Entry 4U1R (X-ray diffraction, 2.80 A resolution); this record covers chains A and B of the 4 polymer chains in the assembly.

== Chain A (and B) ==
Molecule: ATP-dependent 6-phosphofructokinase, platelet type
From: Homo sapiens
Notes: EC 2.7.1.11; chain B of this document is another copy of the same molecule, construct and numbering; everything in this record applies to it too
UniProtKB: Q01813 (PFKAP_HUMAN); numbering as in UniProt (aligned over 26-762)
Sequence (743 residues; numbered 20 to 762; the number before each row is that of its first residue):
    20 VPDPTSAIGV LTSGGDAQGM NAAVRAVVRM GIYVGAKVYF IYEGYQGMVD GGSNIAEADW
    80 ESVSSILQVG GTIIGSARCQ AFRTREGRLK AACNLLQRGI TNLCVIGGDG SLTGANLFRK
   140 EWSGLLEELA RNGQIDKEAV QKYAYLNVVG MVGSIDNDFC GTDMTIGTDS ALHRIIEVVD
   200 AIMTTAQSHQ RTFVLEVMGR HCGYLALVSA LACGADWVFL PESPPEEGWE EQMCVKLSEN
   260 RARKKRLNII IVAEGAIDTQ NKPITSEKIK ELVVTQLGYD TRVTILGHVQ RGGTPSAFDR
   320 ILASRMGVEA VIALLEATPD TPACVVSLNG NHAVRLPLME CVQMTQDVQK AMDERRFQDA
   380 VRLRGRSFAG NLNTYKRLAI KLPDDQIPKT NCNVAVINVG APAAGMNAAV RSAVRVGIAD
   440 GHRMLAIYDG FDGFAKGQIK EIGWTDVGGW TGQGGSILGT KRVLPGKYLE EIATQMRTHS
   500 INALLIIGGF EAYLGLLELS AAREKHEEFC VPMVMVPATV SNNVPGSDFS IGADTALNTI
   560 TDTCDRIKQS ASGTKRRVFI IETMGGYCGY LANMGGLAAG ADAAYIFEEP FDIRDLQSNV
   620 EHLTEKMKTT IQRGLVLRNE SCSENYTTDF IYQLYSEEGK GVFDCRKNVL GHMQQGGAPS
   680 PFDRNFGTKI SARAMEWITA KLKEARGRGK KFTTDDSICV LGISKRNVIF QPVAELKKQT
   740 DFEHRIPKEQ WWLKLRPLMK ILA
Not modelled in the structure: 20-24, 706-710 (chain B: 20-24, 705-710)
Sequence notes: expression tag (20-25)
UniProt features mapped onto this chain:
  - region: Lys-400 to Cys-411 (Interdomain linker)
  - active site: Asp-175 (Proton acceptor)
  - binding site (ATP): Gly-34, Arg-97, Cys-98, Gly-127 to Ser-130
  - binding site (Mg(2+)): Asp-128
  - binding site (substrate): Ser-173 to Asp-175, Arg-210, Met-217 to Arg-219, Glu-273, Arg-301, His-307 to Arg-310
  - binding site (beta-D-fructose 2,6-bisphosphate): Arg-481, Thr-538 to Asn-542, Arg-576, Met-583 to Gly-585, Glu-639, Arg-665, His-671 to Gln-674, Arg-744
  - modified residue: Ser-142 (Phosphoserine), Ser-386 (Phosphoserine), Lys-395 (N6-acetyllysine), Lys-486 (N6-acetyllysine), Tyr-651 (Phosphotyrosine), Lys-688 (N6-acetyllysine)
  - glycosylation: Ser-540 (O-linked (GlcNAc) serine)
Ligand contacts: ATP (adenosine-5'-triphosphate): Ser-32, Gly-33, Gly-34, Tyr-64, Ala-96, Arg-97, Cys-98, Gln-99, Phe-101, Arg-102, Arg-107, Gly-127, Asp-128, Gly-129, Ser-130, Thr-132, Gly-133, Leu-136, Asp-177

== How chain A and chain B interact ==
Contacting residue pairs - 90 pairs, chain A then chain B:
  Val-88(A) / Gln-206(B)
  Gly-89(A) / Thr-203(B)
  Gly-89(A) / Gln-206(B)
  Gly-90(A) / Gln-206(B)
  Thr-91(A) / Gln-206(B)  hydrogen bond (backbone-side chain)
  Ser-95(A) / Ser-207(B)  hydrogen bond (backbone-side chain)
  Ser-95(A) / His-208(B)
  Ala-96(A) / His-208(B)
  Ala-200(A) / Gly-311(B)
  Ala-200(A) / Gly-312(B)  hydrogen bond (backbone-backbone)
  Ile-201(A) / Val-308(B)  hydrophobic
  Thr-203(A) / Asp-35(B)
  Thr-203(A) / Gly-89(B)
  Thr-203(A) / Gly-90(B)
  Thr-203(A) / Gly-311(B)
  Thr-203(A) / Gly-312(B)
  Thr-204(A) / Asp-35(B)
  Thr-204(A) / His-307(B)
  Thr-204(A) / Arg-310(B)  hydrogen bond (side chain-backbone)
  Thr-204(A) / Gly-311(B)
  Ser-207(A) / Asp-35(B)  hydrogen bond
  Ser-207(A) / Gly-90(B)
  Ser-207(A) / Thr-91(B)
  His-208(A) / Gly-33(B)
  His-208(A) / Gly-34(B)
  His-208(A) / Asp-35(B)  salt bridge
  His-208(A) / Ser-95(B)  hydrogen bond (backbone-backbone)
  Arg-210(A) / His-307(B)
  Phe-212(A) / His-307(B)
  Arg-265(A) / Glu-62(B)  salt bridge
  Arg-265(A) / Gly-94(B)
  Arg-301(A) / His-307(B)
  His-307(A) / Phe-212(B)
  His-307(A) / Arg-301(B)
  Arg-310(A) / Thr-204(B)
  Gly-311(A) / Ala-200(B)
  Gly-311(A) / Thr-204(B)
  Gly-312(A) / Ala-200(B)  hydrogen bond (backbone-backbone)
  Gly-312(A) / Thr-203(B)
  Pro-421(A) / Ser-569(B)
  Pro-421(A) / Thr-573(B)
  Asp-448(A) / Lys-574(B)  salt bridge
  Gly-473(A) / Gln-568(B)  hydrogen bond (backbone-side chain)
  Gly-474(A) / Gln-568(B)
  Ser-475(A) / Gly-572(B)
  Leu-477(A) / Lys-574(B)
  Gly-478(A) / Gly-572(B)
  Thr-479(A) / Gly-572(B)  hydrogen bond (backbone-backbone)
  Thr-479(A) / Thr-573(B)
  Lys-480(A) / Thr-573(B)  hydrogen bond (side chain-backbone)
  Lys-480(A) / Lys-574(B)  hydrogen bond (side chain-backbone)
  Thr-558(A) / Arg-565(B)  hydrogen bond
  Thr-562(A) / Met-672(B)
  Arg-565(A) / Gly-675(B)
  Arg-565(A) / Gly-676(B)
  Ile-566(A) / Met-672(B)  hydrophobic
  Gln-568(A) / Gly-473(B)
  Gln-568(A) / Gly-474(B)  hydrogen bond (backbone-backbone)
  Gln-568(A) / Gly-676(B)
  Gln-568(A) / Ala-677(B)  hydrogen bond (side chain-backbone)
  Ser-569(A) / Gly-474(B)
  Ser-569(A) / Gln-674(B)  hydrogen bond
  Ser-569(A) / Gly-675(B)  hydrogen bond (side chain-backbone)
  Ala-570(A) / Pro-421(B)  hydrophobic
  Ala-570(A) / Gly-474(B)
  Ser-571(A) / Gly-473(B)
  Ser-571(A) / Gly-474(B)
  Gly-572(A) / Ser-475(B)  hydrogen bond (backbone-backbone)
  Thr-573(A) / Asp-448(B)
  Thr-573(A) / Thr-479(B)
  Thr-573(A) / Lys-480(B)
  Asn-667(A) / Leu-669(B)  hydrogen bond (side chain-backbone)
  Asn-667(A) / Gly-670(B)
  Asn-667(A) / His-671(B)
  Asn-667(A) / Met-672(B)
  Val-668(A) / Val-668(B)
  Val-668(A) / Leu-669(B)
  Leu-669(A) / Met-672(B)  hydrophobic
  Gly-670(A) / Asn-667(B)
  His-671(A) / Ser-569(B)
  His-671(A) / Phe-578(B)
  His-671(A) / Arg-665(B)
  His-671(A) / Asn-667(B)  hydrogen bond (backbone-side chain)
  Met-672(A) / Thr-562(B)
  Met-672(A) / Arg-565(B)
  Gln-674(A) / Ser-569(B)  hydrogen bond
  Gly-675(A) / Arg-565(B)
  Gly-675(A) / Gln-568(B)  hydrogen bond (backbone-side chain)
  Gly-676(A) / Arg-565(B)
  Gly-676(A) / Gln-568(B)  hydrogen bond (backbone-side chain)
Other interface residues (no listed pair), chain A (56 interface residues in all): Asp-35, Ile-92, Gly-94, Arg-97, Val-197, Val-308, Arg-665, Lys-666
Other interface residues (no listed pair), chain B (55 interface residues in all): Ala-96, Arg-97, Ile-201, Arg-210, Gly-478, Ser-571, Gln-673

== Overview ==
56 residues of chain A face 55 of chain B across their interface, with 22 hydrogen bonds and 3 salt bridges.
Polar contacts include His-208(A)/Asp-35(B), Arg-265(A)/Glu-62(B) and Asp-448(A)/Lys-574(B). Ligands of chain
A: ATP.
Both chains are ATP-dependent 6-phosphofructokinase, platelet type (Homo sapiens). Entry 4U1R (ATP-bound
structure of human platelet phosphofructokinase in an R-state, crystal form II) was determined by X-ray
diffraction (same publication as 4RH3 and 4WL0).
